8D4C - chains B and M of the 18 polymer chains in the assembly; structure by electron microscopy, 9.30 A resolution (very low resolution: no residue pairs are listed; an interface is given only as per-side residue counts).

== Chain B ==
Name: AP-1 complex subunit beta-1
Organism: Homo sapiens
Reference sequence: Q10567 (AP1B1_HUMAN); residue numbers follow UniProt; this construct covers 2-949
Amino-acid sequence (948 residues; each row starts with the number of its first residue):
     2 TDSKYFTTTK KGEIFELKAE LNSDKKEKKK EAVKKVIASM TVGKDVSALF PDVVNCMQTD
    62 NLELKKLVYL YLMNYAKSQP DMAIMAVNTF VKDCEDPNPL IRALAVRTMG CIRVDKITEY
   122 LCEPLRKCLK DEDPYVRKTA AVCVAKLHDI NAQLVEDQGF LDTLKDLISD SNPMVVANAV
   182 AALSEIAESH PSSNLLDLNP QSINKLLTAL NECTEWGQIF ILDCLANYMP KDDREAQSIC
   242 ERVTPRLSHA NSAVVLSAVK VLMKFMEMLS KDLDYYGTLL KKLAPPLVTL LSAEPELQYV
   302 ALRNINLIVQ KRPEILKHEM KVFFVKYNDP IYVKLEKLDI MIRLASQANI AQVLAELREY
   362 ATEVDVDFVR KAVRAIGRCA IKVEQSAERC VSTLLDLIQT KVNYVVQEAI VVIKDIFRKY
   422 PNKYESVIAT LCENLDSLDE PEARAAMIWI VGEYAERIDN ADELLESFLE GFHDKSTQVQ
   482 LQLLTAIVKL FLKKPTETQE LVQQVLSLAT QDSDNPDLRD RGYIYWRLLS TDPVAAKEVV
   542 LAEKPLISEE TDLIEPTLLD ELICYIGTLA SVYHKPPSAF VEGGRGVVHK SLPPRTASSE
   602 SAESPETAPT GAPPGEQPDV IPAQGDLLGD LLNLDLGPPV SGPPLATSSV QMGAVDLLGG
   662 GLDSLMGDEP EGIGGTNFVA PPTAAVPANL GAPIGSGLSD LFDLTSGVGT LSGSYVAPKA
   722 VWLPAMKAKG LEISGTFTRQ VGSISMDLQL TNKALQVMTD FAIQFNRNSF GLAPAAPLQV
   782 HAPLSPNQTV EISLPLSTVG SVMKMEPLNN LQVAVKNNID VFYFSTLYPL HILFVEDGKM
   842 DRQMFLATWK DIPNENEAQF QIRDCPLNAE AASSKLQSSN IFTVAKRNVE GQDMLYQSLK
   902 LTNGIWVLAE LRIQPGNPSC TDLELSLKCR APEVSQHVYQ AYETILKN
Not modelled in the structure: 2-13, 584-949
Construct notes: engineered mutation Arg359 (Lys in Q10567), Lys476 (Glu in Q10567)

== Chain M ==
Name: AP-1 complex subunit mu-1
Organism: Mus musculus
Reference sequence: P35585 (AP1M1_MOUSE); numbering as in UniProt (aligned over 1-423)
Amino-acid sequence (423 residues; each row starts with the number of its first residue):
     1 MSASAVYVLD LKGKVLICRN YRGDVDMSEV EHFMPILMEK EEEGMLSPIL AHGGVRFMWI
    61 KHNNLYLVAT SKKNACVSLV FSFLYKVVQV FSEYFKELEE ESIRDNFVII YELLDELMDF
   121 GYPQTTDSKI LQEYITQEGH KLETGAPRPP ATVTNAVSWR SEGIKYRKNE VFLDVIEAVN
   181 LLVSANGNVL RSEIVGSIKM RVFLSGMPEL RLGLNDKVLF DNTGRGKSKS VELEDVKFHQ
   241 CVRLSRFEND RTISFIPPDG EFELMSYRLN THVKPLIWIE SVIEKHSHSR IEYMVKAKSQ
   301 FKRRSTANNV EIHIPVPNDA DSPKFKTTVG SVKWVPENSE IVWSVKSFPG GKEYLMRAHF
   361 GLPSVEAEDK EGKPPISVKF EIPYFTTSGI QVRYLKIIEK SGYQALPWVR YITQNGDYQL
   421 RTQ
Not modelled in the structure: 1, 139-145

== Interface between chain B and chain M ==
At this resolution (9 A) residue pairs are not listed: 9 residues of chain B and 12 of chain M lie at the interface.

== Summary ==
The interface between chain B and chain M involves 9 residues on one side and 12 on the other.
Chain B is AP-1 complex subunit beta-1 (Homo sapiens) and chain M is AP-1 complex subunit mu-1 (Mus musculus);
the structure, beta-Arf1 mediated dimeric assembly of AP-1, Arf1, Nef complex within lattice on MHC-I
lipopeptide incorporated narrow ..., was determined by electron microscopy, deposited together with 7UX3,
8D4D, 8D4E, 8D4F, 8D4G, 8D9R and 5 further entries.
